PDB entry 3RGN | X-ray diffraction, 2.30 A resolution | chain A

[Chain A]
Molecule: Vitamin B12 transporter BtuB
From: Escherichia coli
UniProt: P06129 (BTUB_ECOLI); residues 1-594 here correspond to UniProt positions 21-614 (UniProt number = residue number + 20)
Amino-acid sequence (594 residues; each row starts with the number of its first residue):
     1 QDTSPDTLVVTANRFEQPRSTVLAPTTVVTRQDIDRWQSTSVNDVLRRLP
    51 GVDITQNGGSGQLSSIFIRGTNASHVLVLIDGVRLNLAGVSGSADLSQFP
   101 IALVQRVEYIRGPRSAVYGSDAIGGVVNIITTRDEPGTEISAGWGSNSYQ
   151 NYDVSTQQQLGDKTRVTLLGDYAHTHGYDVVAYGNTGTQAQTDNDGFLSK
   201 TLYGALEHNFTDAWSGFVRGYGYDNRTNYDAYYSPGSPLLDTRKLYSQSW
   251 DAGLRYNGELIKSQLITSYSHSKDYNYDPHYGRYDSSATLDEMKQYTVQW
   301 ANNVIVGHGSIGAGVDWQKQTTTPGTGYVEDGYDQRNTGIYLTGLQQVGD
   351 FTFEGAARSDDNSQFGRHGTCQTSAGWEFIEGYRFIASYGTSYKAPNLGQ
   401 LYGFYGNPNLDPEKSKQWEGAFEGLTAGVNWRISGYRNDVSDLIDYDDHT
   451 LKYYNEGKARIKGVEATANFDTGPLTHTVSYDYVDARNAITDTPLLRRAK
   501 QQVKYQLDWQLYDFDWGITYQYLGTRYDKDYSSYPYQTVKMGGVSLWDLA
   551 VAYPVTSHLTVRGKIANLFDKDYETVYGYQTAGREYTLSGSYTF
Not modelled in the structure: 1-5, 178-195, 229-241, 278-286
Differences from the reference sequence: engineered mutation Cys371 (Trp391 in P06129)
Glycans and other covalent adducts: compound MTN linked to Cys371
Bound ions: Mg2+ near Asp411 (its only coordinating residue here)
Small-molecule neighbours: MTN (S-[(1-oxyl-2,2,5,5-tetramethyl-2,5-dihydro-1H-pyrrol-3-yl)methyl] methanesulfonothioate): Gln372, Thr373, Tyr389, Thr391
Curated features (UniProtKB/Swiss-Prot):
  - motif: Asp6 to Asn13 (TonB box), Tyr577 to Phe594 (TonB C-terminal box)
  - binding site (cyanocob(III)alamin): Leu63, Ser65, Asn72, Val90, Ser91, Ala231, Thr289, Arg497, Tyr531
  - binding site (Ca(2+)): Asp179, Gln191, Asp193, Asp195, Tyr229, Asp230, Asp241

[In short]
Covalently linked compound MTN: at Cys371. From UniProt: 9 cyanocob(III)alamin-binding residues and 7
Ca2+-binding residues.
Chain A is Vitamin B12 transporter BtuB (Escherichia coli); the structure, Crystal structure of spin-labeled
BtuB W371R1, was determined by X-ray diffraction together with 3RGM from the same study.
